Entry 7MCA (electron microscopy, 3.60 A resolution); this record covers chains A and H of the 9 polymer chains in the assembly.

Chain A:
Name: Origin recognition complex subunit 1
Organism: Saccharomyces cerevisiae
UniProtKB: P54784 (ORC1_YEAST); residue numbers follow UniProt; this construct covers 1-914
Sequence (914 residues; row label = number of the first residue in the row):
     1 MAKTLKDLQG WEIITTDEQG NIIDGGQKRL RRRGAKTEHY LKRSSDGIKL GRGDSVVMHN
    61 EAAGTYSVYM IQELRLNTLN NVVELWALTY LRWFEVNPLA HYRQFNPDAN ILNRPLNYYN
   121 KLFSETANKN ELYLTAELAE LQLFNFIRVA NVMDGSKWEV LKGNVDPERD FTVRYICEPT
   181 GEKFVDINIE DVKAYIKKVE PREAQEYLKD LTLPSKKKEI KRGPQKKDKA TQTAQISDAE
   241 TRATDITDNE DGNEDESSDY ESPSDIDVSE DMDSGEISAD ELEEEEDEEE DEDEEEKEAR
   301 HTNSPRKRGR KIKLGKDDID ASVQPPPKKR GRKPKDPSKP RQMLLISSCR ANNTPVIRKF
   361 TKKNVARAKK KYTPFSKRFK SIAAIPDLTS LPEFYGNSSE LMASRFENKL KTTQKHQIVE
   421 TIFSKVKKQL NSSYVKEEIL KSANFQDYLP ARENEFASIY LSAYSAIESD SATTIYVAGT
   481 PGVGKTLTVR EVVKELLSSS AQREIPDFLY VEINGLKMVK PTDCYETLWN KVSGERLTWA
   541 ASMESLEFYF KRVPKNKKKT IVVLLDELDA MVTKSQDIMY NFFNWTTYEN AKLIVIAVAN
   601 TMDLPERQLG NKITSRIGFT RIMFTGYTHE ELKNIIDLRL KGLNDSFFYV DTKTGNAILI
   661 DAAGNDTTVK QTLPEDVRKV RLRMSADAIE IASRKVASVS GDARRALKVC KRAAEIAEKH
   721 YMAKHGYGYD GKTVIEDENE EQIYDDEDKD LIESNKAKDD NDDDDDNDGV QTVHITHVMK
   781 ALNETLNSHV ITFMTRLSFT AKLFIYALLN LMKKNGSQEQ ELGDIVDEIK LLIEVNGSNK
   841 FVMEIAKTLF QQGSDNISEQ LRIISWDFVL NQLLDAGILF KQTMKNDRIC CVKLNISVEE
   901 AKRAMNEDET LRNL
Disordered / not traced: 1-354, 434-447, 661-675, 731-768
Residues lining bound ligands:
  - ATP-gamma-S (AGS; phosphothiophosphoric acid-adenylate ester), molecule 1: Asn431, Ser432, Ala451, Pro481, Gly482, Val483, Gly484, Lys485, Thr486, Leu487, Glu567, Asn600, Tyr627, Ile635, Arg639, Ala703, Arg704, Leu707
  - ATP-gamma-S (AGS), molecule 2: Tyr580, Lys612, Arg616
UniProt features mapped onto this chain:
  - binding site (ATP): Val435, Gly479 to Leu487, Glu567, Asn600, Arg704, Gly726 to Thr733
  - binding site (Mg(2+)): Asp566, Glu567
  - modified residue: Ser237 (Phosphoserine)
Reported in the primary citation:
  - binding site for ATP-gamma-S: Lys612, Arg616
  - catalytic residues: Arg616
  - conformationally variable residues (helix shift): Arg607, Gln608, Lys612, Arg616

Chain H:
Molecule: 85-nt DNA strand
Sequence (85 nucleotides; row label = number of the first residue in the row):
     1 TTATTTAAGT ATTGTTTGTG CACTTGCCTG CAGGCCTTTT GAAAAGCAAG CATAAAAGAT
    61 CTAAACATAA AATCTGTAAA ATAAC
Disordered / not traced: 1-31, 82-85

Interface between chain A and chain H:
Residue-residue contacts (21):
  Arg358(A) - DT68(H)  phosphate contact
  Arg358(A) - DA69(H)  salt bridge to the phosphate
  Lys359(A) - DA67(H)  phosphate contact
  Lys359(A) - DT68(H)  hydrogen bond to the phosphate
  Phe360(A) - DA67(H)  sugar contact
  Phe360(A) - DT68(H)  sugar contact
  Lys362(A) - DT68(H)  base contact
  Lys362(A) - DA69(H)  sugar contact
  Val365(A) - DA70(H)  phosphate contact
  Arg367(A) - DA70(H)  hydrogen bond to the base
  Arg367(A) - DA71(H)  sugar contact
  Ala368(A) - DA71(H)  sugar contact
  Lys369(A) - DA72(H)  phosphate contact
  Lys370(A) - DA72(H)  sugar contact
  Lys371(A) - DA72(H)  salt bridge to the phosphate
  Lys371(A) - DT73(H)  phosphate contact
  Tyr372(A) - DA71(H)  hydrogen bond to the base
  Tyr372(A) - DA72(H)  hydrogen bond to the phosphate
  Tyr372(A) - DT73(H)  hydrogen bond to the phosphate
  Thr373(A) - DT73(H)  hydrogen bond to the phosphate
  Lys574(A) - DA63(H)  salt bridge to the phosphate
Interface residues without a listed pair, chain A (14 interface residues in all): Thr361

In short:
Chain A and chain H form an interface of 14 and 8 residues respectively, with 6 hydrogen bonds and 3 salt
bridges. Among the polar pairs are Arg367(A)-DA70(H), Tyr372(A)-DA71(H) and Lys359(A)-DT68(H). Ligands of
chain A: ATP-gamma-S. The paper reports the catalytic residue Arg616(A); a binding site for ATP-gamma-S at
Lys612(A) and Arg616(A).
Here chain A is Origin recognition complex subunit 1 (Saccharomyces cerevisiae) and chain H is an 85-nt DNA
strand. Entry 7MCA (Structure of the S. cerevisiae origin recognition complex bound to the replication
initiator Cdc6 and the ...) was determined by electron microscopy.
